3NSC - chain A; structure by X-ray diffraction, 1.50 A resolution.

== Chain A ==
Protein: Blue copper oxidase cueO
Source organism: Escherichia coli
UniProt: P36649 (CUEO_ECOLI); residues 29-516 here = UniProt positions 29-516
Chain sequence (505 residues; each row starts with the number of its first residue):
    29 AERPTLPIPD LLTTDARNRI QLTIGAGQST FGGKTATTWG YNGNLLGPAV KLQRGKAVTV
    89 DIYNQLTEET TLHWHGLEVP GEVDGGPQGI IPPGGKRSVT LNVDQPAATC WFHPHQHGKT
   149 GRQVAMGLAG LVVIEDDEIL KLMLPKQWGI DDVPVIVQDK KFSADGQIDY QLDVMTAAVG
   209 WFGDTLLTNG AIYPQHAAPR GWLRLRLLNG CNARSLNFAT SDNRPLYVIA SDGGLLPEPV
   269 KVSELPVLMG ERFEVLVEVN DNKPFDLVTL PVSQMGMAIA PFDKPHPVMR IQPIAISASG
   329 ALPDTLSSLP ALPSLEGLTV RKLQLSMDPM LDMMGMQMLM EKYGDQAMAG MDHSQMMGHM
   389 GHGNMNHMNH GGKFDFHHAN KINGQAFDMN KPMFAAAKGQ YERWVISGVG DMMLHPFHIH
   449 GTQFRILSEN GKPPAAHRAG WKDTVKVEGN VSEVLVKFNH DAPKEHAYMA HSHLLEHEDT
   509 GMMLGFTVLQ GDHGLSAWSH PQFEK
Unresolved in the structure: 29, 380-402, 523-533
Construct notes: engineered mutation Ser500 (Cys in P36649); expression tag (517-533)
Swiss-Prot annotation at these positions:
  - binding site (Cu cation): His101, His103, His141, His143, His443, His446, His448, His499, His501, His505
  - mutagenesis: Glu106 (E106F: Increases oxidase activity with ABTS as substrate), Gly304 (G304K: Retains 20% of cuprous oxidase activity. Increases oxidase activity with ABTS as substrate. Shows dramatic conformational changes in methionine-rich helix and the relative regulatory loop), Met355 (M355L: Almost loss of oxidase activity with 2,6-DMP as substrate. Loss of the copper tolerance phenotype), Pro357 to His406 (Retains only 10% of cuprous oxidase activity. 30-fold and 10-fold increase in activities with ABTS and pPD, respectively, in the absence of exogenous Cu(2+), but does not change these activities in ...), Asp360 (D360A: Strong decrease in oxidase activity with 2,6-DMP as substrate. Loss of the copper tolerance phenotype), Asp439 (D439A: Decrease in oxidase activity with 2,6-DMP as substrate), Met441 (M441L: Strong decrease in oxidase activity with 2,6-DMP as substrate. Affects copper incorporation into the T1 copper site)
From the paper describing this entry:
  - mutagenesis - C500S: abolished binding to type 1 copper
  - mutagenesis - C500S: abolished catalytic activity (citing earlier work)

== Overview ==
From UniProt: 10 Cu cation-binding residues and 8 mutagenesis sites. The paper reports that C500S abolishes
binding to type 1 copper; C500S abolishes catalytic activity.
Chain A is Blue copper oxidase cueO (Escherichia coli); the structure, C500S MUTANT OF CueO BOUND TO Cu(II),
was determined by X-ray diffraction (same publication as 3OD3, 3NSD, 3NSF, 3NSY and 3NT0).
